Entry 3RT7 (X-ray diffraction, 2.10 A resolution); this record covers chains A and B.

== Chain A ==
Molecule: Putative uncharacterized protein
Source organism: Thermotoga maritima
Notes: EC 4.2.1.93
UniProt: Q9X024 (Q9X024_THEMA); numbering as in UniProt (aligned over 1-490)
Amino-acid sequence (502 residues; numbered -11 to 490; the number before each row is that of its first residue; numbers below 1 keep their minus sign (Met-11 is residue -11)):
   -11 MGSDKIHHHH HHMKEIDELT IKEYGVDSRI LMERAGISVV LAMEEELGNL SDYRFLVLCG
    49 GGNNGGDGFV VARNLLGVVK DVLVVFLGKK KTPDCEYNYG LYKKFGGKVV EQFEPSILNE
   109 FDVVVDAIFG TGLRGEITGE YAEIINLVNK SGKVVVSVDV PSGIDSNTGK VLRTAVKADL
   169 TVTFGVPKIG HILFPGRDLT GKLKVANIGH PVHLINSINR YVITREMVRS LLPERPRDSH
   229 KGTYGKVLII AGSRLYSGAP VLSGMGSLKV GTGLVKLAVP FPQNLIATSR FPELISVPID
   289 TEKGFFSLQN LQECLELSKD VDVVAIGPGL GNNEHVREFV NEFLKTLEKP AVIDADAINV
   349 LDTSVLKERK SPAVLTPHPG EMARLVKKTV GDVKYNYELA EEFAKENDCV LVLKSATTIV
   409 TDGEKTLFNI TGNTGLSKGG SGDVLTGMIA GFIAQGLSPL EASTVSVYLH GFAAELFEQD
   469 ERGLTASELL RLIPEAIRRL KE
Unresolved in the structure: -11 to 0, 490
Differences from the reference sequence: expression tag (-11 to 0)
Metal / ion sites: K+: Asn52, Asp114, Phe117, Val146, Val148, Ser150
Residues lining bound ligands:
  - adenosine-5'-diphosphate-glucose (ADQ), molecule 1: Lys2, Gly50, Asn51, Asn52, Gly53, Thr80, Phe117, Gly118, Thr119, Gly120, Leu121, Arg122, Gly123, Glu124, Ile125, Tyr129
  - adenosine-5'-diphosphate-glucose (ADQ), molecule 2: Arg225, Ser227, His228, Lys229, His366, Lys402, Ser403, Ala404, Thr406, Thr419, Gly420, Asn421, Thr422, Leu424, Ser425, Lys426, Gly427, Gly428, Ser429, Gly430, Asp431, Leu433, His458
  - adenosine-5'-diphosphate-glucose (ADQ), molecule 3: Ser227, His228, Lys229, Leu262, His366, Pro367, Gly368, Glu369, Arg372, Val378, Lys382, Lys402, Ser403
Swiss-Prot annotation at these positions:
  - region: Asn51 to Asp55 (NADPHX 1), Gly118 to Glu124 (NADPHX 1), His366 to Arg372 (NADPHX 2)
  - binding site (K(+)): Asn52, Asp114, Ser150
  - binding site ((6S)-NADPHX): Tyr129, Asp147, Gly317, Asp431
  - binding site (ADP): Lys402 to Thr406, Asn421 to Gly430

== Chain B ==
Molecule: Unknown peptide, probably from expression host
Source organism: Escherichia coli
Amino-acid sequence (7 residues; each row starts with the number of its first residue):
     1 AAWLFEA

== Chain A / chain B interface ==
Residue-residue contacts (13):
  Arg22(A) - Trp3(B)
  Ser26(A) - Leu4(B)
  Ser26(A) - Phe5(B)
  Leu29(A) - Leu4(B)  hydrophobic
  Ala30(A) - Phe5(B)
  Glu33(A) - Phe5(B)
  Val193(A) - Leu4(B)
  Val193(A) - Phe5(B)
  Val193(A) - Glu6(B)  hydrogen bond (backbone-backbone)
  Ala194(A) - Leu4(B)
  Ala194(A) - Phe5(B)  hydrophobic
  Asn195(A) - Trp3(B)  hydrogen bond (side chain-backbone)
  Asn195(A) - Leu4(B)  hydrogen bond (backbone-backbone)
Other interface residues (no listed pair), chain A (10 interface residues in all): Pro175, Lys192

== Overview ==
10 residues of chain A face 4 of chain B across their interface; the contacts include 3 hydrogen bonds. Polar
contacts include Asn195(A)-Trp3(B), Val193(A)-Glu6(B) and Asn195(A)-Leu4(B). Ligands of chain A: 3 copies of
adenosine-5'-diphosphate-glucose.
Chain A is Putative uncharacterized protein (Thermotoga maritima) and chain B is Unknown peptide, probably
from expression host (Escherichia coli); the structure, Crystal structure of tm0922, a fusion of a domain of
unknown function and ADP/ATP-dependent NAD(P)H-hydrate dehydratase ..., was determined by X-ray diffraction,
deposited together with 3RRE, 3RRF, 3RRJ, 3RS8, 3RS9, 3RSF and 12 further entries.
